PDB entry 6CPF | X-ray diffraction, 2.30 A resolution | chain A

Chain A:
Protein: Aurora kinase A
From: Homo sapiens
Notes: EC 2.7.11.1
UniProtKB: O14965 (AURKA_HUMAN); residues 122-403 here = UniProt positions 122-403
Sequence (285 residues; row label = number of the first residue in the row):
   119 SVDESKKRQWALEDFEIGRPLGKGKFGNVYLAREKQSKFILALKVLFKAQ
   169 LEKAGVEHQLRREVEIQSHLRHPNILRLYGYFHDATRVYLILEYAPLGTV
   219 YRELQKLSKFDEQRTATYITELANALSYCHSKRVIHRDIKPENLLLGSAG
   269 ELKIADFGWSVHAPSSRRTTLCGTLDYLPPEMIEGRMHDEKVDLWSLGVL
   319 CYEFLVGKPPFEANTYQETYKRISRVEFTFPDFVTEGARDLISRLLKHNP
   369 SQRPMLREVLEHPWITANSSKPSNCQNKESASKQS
Unresolved in the structure: 119-127, 285-290, 393-403
Sequence notes: expression tag (119-121)
Metal / ion sites: Mg2+: N261, D274 (together with AMP-PCP)
Ligand contacts: AMP-PCP (ACP; phosphomethylphosphonic acid adenylate ester): L139, G140, G142, K143, F144, G145, V147, A160, K162, L164, L194, L210, E211, Y212, A213, T217, E260, N261, L263, D274
Curated features (UniProtKB/Swiss-Prot):
  - region: H280 to L293 (Activation segment)
  - active site: D256 (Proton acceptor)
  - binding site (ATP): K143, K162, E211 to A213, E260, N261, D274
  - modified residue: T287 (Phosphothreonine), T288 (Phosphothreonine), S342 (Phosphoserine)
  - cross-link: K258 (Glycyl lysine isopeptide (Lys-Gly) (interchain with G-Cter in SUMO2))
  - natural variant: S155 (S155R: In a colorectal adenocarcinoma sample), V174 (V174M: In a metastatic melanoma sample)
  - mutagenesis: K162 (K162R: Loss of kinase activity), F165 (F165A: Decreases the interaction with phosphatase type 1 isoforms), G198 (G198N: Reduces interaction with TPX2. Reduces kinase activity tenfold. Promotes interaction with the AURKB binding partners INCENP and BIRC5 that are normally not bound by AURKA), R205 (R205A: Reduces ubiquitination and proteasomal degradation), D274 (D274N: Abolishes cilia disassembly and kinase activity), T287 (T287A: No direct effect on catalytic activity; T287E: Enhances interaction with TPX2), T288 (T288A: Reduces cilia disassembly and kinase activity; T288D: Mimics phosphorylation state and increases kinase activity), C290 (C290A: Enhances stability; when associated with A-393), Y334 (Y334A: Reduces binding to MYCN), Q335 (Q335A: Reduces binding to MYCN), F346 (F346A: Decreases the interaction with phosphatase type 1 isoforms), C393 (C393A: Enhances stability; when associated with A-290)
From the paper describing this entry:
  - Mg2+ coordination: D274
  - conformationally variable residues (side-chain flip): D274, W277
  - binding site for AMP-PCP: K162, D274
  - mutagenesis - W277L: unchanged catalytic activity
  - mutagenesis - T288V: unchanged catalytic activity on Lats2
  - mutagenesis - T288V: unchanged binding to Danusertib
  - post-translational modification sites: T288 (citing earlier work)

Overview:
Ligands of chain A: AMP-PCP. The Mg2+ site is built by N261 and D274. From UniProt: active-site residue D256,
8 ATP-binding residues and 12 mutagenesis sites. The paper reports a binding site for AMP-PCP at K162 and
D274; W277L leaves catalytic activity unchanged.
Chain A is Aurora kinase A (Homo sapiens); the structure, Structure of dephosphorylated Aurora A (122-403)
bound to AMPPCP in an active conformation, was determined by X-ray diffraction (same publication as 6CPE and
6CPG).
